PDB entry 2ZL2 | X-ray diffraction, 2.50 A resolution | chains A and H of the 24 polymer chains in the assembly

Chain A (and H):
Name: ATP-dependent Clp protease proteolytic subunit
Organism: Helicobacter pylori
Notes: EC 3.4.21.92; chain H of this document is another copy of the same molecule, construct and numbering; everything in this record applies to it too
Reference sequence: P56156 (CLPP_HELPY); residue numbers follow UniProt; this construct covers 1-196
Sequence (196 residues; numbered 1 to 196; the number before each row is that of its first residue):
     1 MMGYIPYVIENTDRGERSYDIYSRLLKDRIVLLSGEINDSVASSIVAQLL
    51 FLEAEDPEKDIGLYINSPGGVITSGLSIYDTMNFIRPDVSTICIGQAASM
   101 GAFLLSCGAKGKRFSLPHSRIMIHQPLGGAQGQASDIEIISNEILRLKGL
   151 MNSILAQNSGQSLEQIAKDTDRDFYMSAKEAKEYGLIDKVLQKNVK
Disordered / not traced: 1-19, 194-196 (chain H: 1-19, 193-196)
Curated features (UniProtKB/Swiss-Prot):
  - active site: Ser-99 (Nucleophile), His-124

Chain A / chain H interface:
Contacting residue pairs (44; chain A residue first):
  Gln-125(A) / Gln-133(H)
  Gln-125(A) / Ala-134(H)
  Gln-125(A) / Ser-135(H)  hydrogen bond
  Pro-126(A) / Gln-133(H)
  Pro-126(A) / Ala-134(H)  hydrogen bond (backbone-backbone)
  Leu-127(A) / Gly-132(H)
  Gly-128(A) / Gln-131(H)
  Gly-128(A) / Gly-132(H)  hydrogen bond (backbone-backbone)
  Gly-128(A) / Ile-137(H)
  Gly-129(A) / Ala-130(H)
  Gly-129(A) / Gln-131(H)
  Gly-129(A) / Ile-137(H)
  Ala-130(A) / Gly-129(H)
  Ala-130(A) / Ala-130(H)  hydrogen bond (backbone-backbone)
  Gln-131(A) / Gly-128(H)
  Gly-132(A) / Leu-127(H)
  Gly-132(A) / Gly-128(H)  hydrogen bond (backbone-backbone)
  Gln-133(A) / Gln-125(H)
  Gln-133(A) / Pro-126(H)
  Gln-133(A) / Leu-127(H)
  Gln-133(A) / Asp-171(H)  hydrogen bond (side chain-backbone)
  Gln-133(A) / Arg-172(H)
  Ala-134(A) / Gln-125(H)  hydrogen bond (backbone-side chain)
  Ala-134(A) / Pro-126(H)  hydrogen bond (backbone-backbone)
  Ala-134(A) / Ile-144(H)  hydrophobic
  Ala-134(A) / Lys-148(H)
  Ser-135(A) / Gln-125(H)  hydrogen bond
  Ser-135(A) / Lys-148(H)  hydrogen bond
  Ser-135(A) / Asp-171(H)
  Ile-137(A) / Gly-128(H)
  Ile-137(A) / Gly-129(H)
  Ile-137(A) / Ser-141(H)
  Ile-137(A) / Ile-144(H)  hydrophobic
  Glu-138(A) / Ser-141(H)
  Glu-138(A) / Leu-145(H)
  Ser-141(A) / Ile-137(H)
  Ser-141(A) / Glu-138(H)
  Ser-141(A) / Ser-141(H)
  Ile-144(A) / Ile-137(H)  hydrophobic
  Leu-145(A) / Glu-138(H)
  Lys-148(A) / Ala-134(H)
  Lys-148(A) / Ser-135(H)  hydrogen bond
  Asp-171(A) / Gln-133(H)  hydrogen bond (backbone-side chain)
  Asp-171(A) / Ser-135(H)
Other interface residues (no listed pair), chain A (19 interface residues in all): Arg-172

In short:
Chain A and chain H each contribute 19 residues to their interface; the contacts include 12 hydrogen bonds.
Among the polar pairs are Gln-125(A)/Ser-135(H), Gln-133(A)/Asp-171(H) and Ala-134(A)/Gln-125(H). From
UniProt: active-site residues Ser-99(A) and His-124(A) on chain A.
Both chains are ATP-dependent Clp protease proteolytic subunit (Helicobacter pylori). Entry 2ZL2 (Crystal
structure of H.pylori ClpP in complex with the peptide NVLGFTQ) was determined by X-ray diffraction, deposited
together with 2ZL0, 2ZL3 and 2ZL4.
